Entry 9F32 (X-ray diffraction, 2.10 A resolution); this record covers chain A.

== Chain A ==
Protein: Serine/threonine-protein kinase ULK1
Organism: Homo sapiens
Notes: EC 2.7.11.1
UniProt: O75385 (ULK1_HUMAN); residue numbers follow UniProt; this construct covers 1-283
Amino-acid sequence (285 residues; row label = number of the first residue in the row; numbers below 1 keep their minus sign (Gly-1 is residue -1)):
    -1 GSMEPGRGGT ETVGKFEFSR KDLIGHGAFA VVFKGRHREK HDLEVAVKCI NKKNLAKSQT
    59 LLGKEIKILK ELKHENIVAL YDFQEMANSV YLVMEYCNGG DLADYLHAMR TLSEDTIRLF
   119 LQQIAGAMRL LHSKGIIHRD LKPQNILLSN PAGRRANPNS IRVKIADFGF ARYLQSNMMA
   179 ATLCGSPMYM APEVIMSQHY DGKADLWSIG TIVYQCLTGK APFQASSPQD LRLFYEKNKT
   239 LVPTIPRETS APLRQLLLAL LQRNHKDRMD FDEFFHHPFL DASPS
Disordered / not traced: -1 to 7, 52-64, 150-156, 167-181, 283
Construct notes: expression tag (-1 to 0)
Swiss-Prot annotation at these positions:
  - active site: Asp138 (Proton acceptor)
  - binding site (ATP): Ile22 to Val30, Lys46
  - modified residue: Lys162 (N6-acetyllysine)
  - mutagenesis: Lys46 (K46I: Abolished serine/threonine-protein kinase activity)
Glycans and other covalent adducts: N-[4-(1H-indazol-5-yl)phenyl]propanamide (A1H9M) linked to Cys182
Ligand contacts: A1H9M (N-[4-(1H-indazol-5-yl)phenyl]propanamide): Ile22, Gly23, His24, Gly25, Val30, Ala44, Val76, Met92, Glu93, Tyr94, Cys95, Lys140, Gln142, Asn143, Leu145, Ala164, Asp165

== In short ==
Compound A1H9M is covalently linked to Cys182. From UniProt: active-site residue Asp138, 10 ATP-binding
residues and one mutagenesis site.
Chain A is Serine/threonine-protein kinase ULK1 (Homo sapiens); the structure, Crystal structure of ULK1 with
a covalent compound GCL 99, was determined by X-ray diffraction together with 9F31, 9F81, 9HHW, 8PM3 and 8P7J
from the same study.
